PDB entry 2UXP | X-ray diffraction, 2.70 A resolution | chains A and B

== Chain A (and B) ==
Protein: Hth-type transcriptional regulator ttgr
Source organism: Pseudomonas putida
Notes: chain B of this document is another copy of the same molecule, construct and numbering; everything in this record applies to it too
UniProtKB: Q9AIU0 (TTGR_PSEPU); numbering as in UniProt (aligned over 1-210)
Sequence (210 residues; row label = number of the first residue in the row):
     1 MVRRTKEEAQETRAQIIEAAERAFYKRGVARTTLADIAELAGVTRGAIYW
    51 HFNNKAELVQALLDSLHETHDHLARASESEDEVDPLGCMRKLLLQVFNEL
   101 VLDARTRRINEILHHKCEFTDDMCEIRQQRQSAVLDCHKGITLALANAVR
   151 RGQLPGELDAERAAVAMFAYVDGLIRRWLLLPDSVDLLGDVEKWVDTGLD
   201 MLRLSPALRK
Disordered / not traced: 1-4 (chain B: 1-5)
Small-molecule neighbours: chloramphenicol (CLM): Leu66, His67, His70, Ala74, Ser77, Glu78, Leu92, Leu93, Val96, Cys137, Gly140, Ile141, Met167, Phe168, Val171, Ile175

== Chain A / chain B interface ==
Contacting residue pairs (95; chain A residue first):
  Arg27(A) with Glu118(B); Thr120(B)
  Gly28(A) with Glu118(B)
  Val29(A) with Glu118(B)
  Ala30(A) with Glu118(B), hydrogen bond (backbone-side chain)
  Arg31(A) with Ala30(B); Arg31(B); Thr120(B), hydrogen bond; Asp122(B), salt bridge
  His115(A) with Glu118(B); Phe119(B), hydrogen bond (backbone-backbone)
  Lys116(A) with Glu118(B); Phe119(B), hydrogen bond (side chain-backbone)
  Cys117(A) with Glu118(B)
  Glu118(A) with Gly28(B); Val29(B), hydrogen bond (side chain-backbone); Ala30(B), hydrogen bond (side chain-backbone); His115(B); Lys116(B); Cys117(B); Glu118(B), hydrogen bond (backbone-side chain)
  Phe119(A) with His115(B), hydrogen bond (backbone-backbone); Lys116(B); Leu180(B), hydrophobic
  Thr120(A) with Lys26(B); Arg27(B); Arg31(B), hydrogen bond
  Asp121(A) with Lys26(B), salt bridge
  Asp122(A) with Arg31(B), salt bridge
  Arg127(A) with Leu179(B), hydrogen bond (side chain-backbone); Leu180(B)
  Arg130(A) with Leu180(B)
  Gln131(A) with Leu180(B), hydrogen bond (side chain-backbone); Leu181(B)
  Val134(A) with Arg177(B); Leu180(B), hydrophobic
  Leu135(A) with Leu181(B), hydrophobic
  His138(A) with Arg177(B), hydrogen bond
  Arg162(A) with Lys193(B); Trp194(B)
  Val165(A) with Leu174(B), hydrophobic; Arg177(B); Trp194(B), hydrophobic
  Ala166(A) with Tyr170(B), hydrophobic
  Phe168(A) with Arg177(B)
  Ala169(A) with Ala169(B); Tyr170(B); Gly173(B); Leu174(B)
  Tyr170(A) with Ala166(B)
  Asp172(A) with Arg176(B), salt bridge
  Gly173(A) with Ala169(B); Arg176(B)
  Leu174(A) with Val165(B), hydrophobic; Ala169(B)
  Arg176(A) with His114(B), hydrogen bond (side chain-backbone); Arg176(B)
  Arg177(A) with Val134(B); His138(B); Val165(B)
  Leu179(A) with Arg127(B), hydrogen bond (backbone-side chain)
  Leu180(A) with Phe119(B), hydrophobic; Arg127(B), hydrogen bond (backbone-side chain); Arg130(B); Gln131(B), hydrogen bond (backbone-side chain); Val134(B), hydrophobic
  Leu181(A) with Gln131(B); Val134(B), hydrophobic; Leu135(B), hydrophobic
  Ser184(A) with Leu135(B)
  Val185(A) with Val165(B), hydrophobic
  Lys193(A) with Arg162(B); Ala207(B); Lys210(B), hydrogen bond (side chain-backbone)
  Trp194(A) with Arg162(B); Val165(B), hydrophobic
  Asp196(A) with Ala207(B)
  Thr197(A) with Ser205(B); Ala207(B); Leu208(B)
  Asp200(A) with Ser205(B), hydrogen bond; Pro206(B); Ala207(B), hydrogen bond (side chain-backbone)
  Met201(A) with Thr197(B); Met201(B), hydrophobic
  Leu204(A) with Leu204(B); Pro206(B)
  Ser205(A) with Thr197(B); Asp200(B), hydrogen bond
  Pro206(A) with Asp200(B); Leu204(B)
  Ala207(A) with Lys193(B); Thr197(B); Asp200(B), hydrogen bond (backbone-side chain)
  Leu208(A) with Thr197(B)
Other interface residues (no listed pair), chain A (50 interface residues in all): Lys26, Glu111, His114, Pro182
Other interface residues (no listed pair), chain B (50 interface residues in all): Glu111, Asp121, Phe168, Asp172, Ser184, Val185, Asp196

== Overview ==
The chain A/chain B interface involves 50 residues from each chain; the contacts include 21 hydrogen bonds and
4 salt bridges. Among the polar pairs are Arg31(A)-Asp122(B), Asp121(A)-Lys26(B) and Asp172(A)-Arg176(B).
Ligands of chain A: chloramphenicol.
Chain A and chain B are both Hth-type transcriptional regulator ttgr (Pseudomonas putida); the structure, TtgR
in complex Chloramphenicol, was determined by X-ray diffraction together with 2UXH, 2UXI, 2UXO and 2UXU from
the same study.
